1N3E - chains C and B of the 6 polymer chains in the assembly; structure by X-ray diffraction, 2.50 A resolution.

# Chain C
Molecule: 14-nt DNA strand
Sequence (14 nucleotides; numbered 401 to 414; the number before each row is that of its first residue):
   401 CGAAAACGTCGTAC
Metal / ion sites: Ca2+ site 1: DC414 (shared with 1 residue of chain A; Asp-220(B) of chain B; 1 residue of chain D; 1 residue of chain E; 1 residue of chain F)

# Chain B
Molecule: DNA endonuclease I-CreI
Organism: Chlamydomonas reinhardtii
Notes: EC 3.1.-.-
UniProtKB: P05725 (DNE1_CHLRE); residues 201-363 here correspond to UniProt positions 1-163 (UniProt number = residue number - 200)
Chain sequence (163 residues; each row starts with the number of its first residue):
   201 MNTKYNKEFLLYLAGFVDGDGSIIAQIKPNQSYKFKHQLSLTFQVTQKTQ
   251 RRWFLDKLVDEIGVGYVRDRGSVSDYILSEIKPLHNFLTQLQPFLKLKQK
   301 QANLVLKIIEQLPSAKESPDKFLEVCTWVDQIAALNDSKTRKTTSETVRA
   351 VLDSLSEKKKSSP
Unresolved in the structure: 201-202, 354-363
Metal / ion sites: Ca2+ site 1: Gly-219 (shared with 1 residue of chain A; DC414(C) of chain C; 1 residue of chain F); Ca2+ site 2: Asp-220 (shared with 1 residue of chain A; DC414(C) of chain C; 1 residue of chain D; 1 residue of chain E; 1 residue of chain F); Na+: Ala-334, Asn-336
Curated features (UniProtKB/Swiss-Prot):
  - region (Interaction with DNA): Gln-226 to Gln-238, Gln-244 to Gln-247, Arg-268 to Arg-270, Ser-338 to Thr-343
  - binding site (Mg(2+)): Gly-219, Asp-220

# Chain C / chain B interface
Contacting residue pairs (23):
  DC401(C) with Ser-232(B), phosphate contact
  DG402(C) with Tyr-233(B), phosphate contact; Lys-234(B), hydrogen bond to the phosphate; Lys-316(B), phosphate contact
  DA403(C) with Tyr-233(B), hydrogen bond to the base; Gln-238(B), base contact; Lys-316(B), salt bridge to the phosphate
  DA404(C) with Tyr-233(B), base contact; Gln-238(B), hydrogen bond to the base; Ser-279(B), phosphate contact; Glu-280(B), phosphate contact; Ile-281(B), hydrogen bond to the phosphate
  DA405(C) with Lys-228(B), base contact; Tyr-266(B), sugar contact; Ser-279(B), phosphate contact
  DA406(C) with Lys-228(B), base contact; Tyr-266(B), phosphate contact
  DC407(C) with Arg-268(B), base contact
  DG408(C) with Arg-268(B), hydrogen bond to the base
  DT409(C) with Arg-268(B), base contact; Arg-270(B), hydrogen bond to the base
  DT412(C) with Lys-339(B), hydrogen bond to the phosphate
  DA413(C) with Lys-339(B), salt bridge to the phosphate
Also at the interface, not in a pair above, chain C (14 interface residues in all): DC410, DG411, DC414
Also at the interface, not in a pair above, chain B (17 interface residues in all): Gly-219, Asp-220, Asp-337, Thr-340

# Summary
The interface between chain C and chain B involves 14 residues on one side and 17 on the other; the contacts
include 7 hydrogen bonds and 2 salt bridges. Among the polar pairs are DA403(C)/Tyr-233(B),
DA404(C)/Gln-238(B) and DG408(C)/Arg-268(B).
Chain C is a 14-nt DNA strand and chain B is DNA endonuclease I-CreI (Chlamydomonas reinhardtii); the
structure, Crystal structure of I-CreI bound to a palindromic DNA sequence I (palindrome of left side of ...,
was determined by X-ray diffraction, deposited together with 1M5X and 1N3F.
